PDB entry 3FGZ | X-ray diffraction, 2.00 A resolution | chain A

Chain A:
Protein: Chemotaxis protein cheY
Organism: Escherichia coli
UniProt: P0AE67 (CHEY_ECOLI); numbering as in UniProt (aligned over 2-129)
Amino-acid sequence (128 residues; numbered 2 to 129; the number before each row is that of its first residue):
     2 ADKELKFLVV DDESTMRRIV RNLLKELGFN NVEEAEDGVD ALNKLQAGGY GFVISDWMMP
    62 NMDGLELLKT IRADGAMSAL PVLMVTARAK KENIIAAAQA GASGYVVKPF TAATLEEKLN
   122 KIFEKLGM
Differences from the reference sequence: engineered mutation Glu14 (Phe in P0AE67), Met59 (Asn in P0AE67), Arg89 (Glu in P0AE67)
Metal / ion sites: Mn2+: Asp13, Asp57, Met59 (together with beryllium trifluoride); beryllium trifluoride ion near Asp57 (its only coordinating residue here)
Swiss-Prot annotation at these positions:
  - binding site (Mg(2+)): Asp12, Asp13, Asp57
  - modified residue: Asp57 (4-aspartylphosphate), Lys92 (N6-acetyllysine), Lys109 (N6-acetyllysine)
  - mutagenesis: Asp12 (D12A: Abolishes magnesium binding), Asp13 (D13A: No effect on magnesium binding), Asp57 (D57A: Abolishes magnesium binding), Thr87 (T87I: Impairs chemotaxis; when associated with W-106), Lys92 (K92R: No effect on chemotaxis), Ile95 (I95A/V: Enhanced CW flagellar rotational signaling activity; I95D/K/M: Loss of CW flagellar rotational signaling activity), Tyr106 (Y106W: Impairs chemotaxis; when associated with I-87)
What the authors report for this chain:
  - contacts within the chain: Met59-Arg89 (hydrophobic contact), Trp58-Arg89 (hydrophobic contact), Arg89-Tyr106 (hydrogen bond)
  - binding site for beryllium trifluoride ion: Met59
  - catalytic residues: Thr87, Lys109 (citing earlier work)

Overview:
The Mn2+ site is built by Asp13, Asp57 and Met59. Curated annotation (UniProt) lists 3 Mg2+-binding residues
and 7 mutagenesis sites. The paper reports catalytic residues Thr87 and Lys109; a binding site for beryllium
trifluoride ion at Met59.
Chain A is Chemotaxis protein cheY (Escherichia coli); the structure, Crystal Structure of CheY triple mutant
F14E, N59M, E89R complexed with BeF3- and Mn2+, was determined by X-ray diffraction (same publication as 3F7N,
3FFT, 3FFW and 3FFX).
